PDB entry 5UZ4 | electron microscopy, 5.80 A resolution (low resolution: residue-level contacts below are approximate; hydrogen-bond / salt-bridge calls are withheld) | chains A and M of the 21 polymer chains in the assembly

Chain A:
Molecule: 16S ribosomal RNA
Organism: Escherichia coli
Sequence (1527 nucleotides; numbered 6 to 1532; the number before each row is that of its first residue):
     6 GAAGAGUUUGAUCAUGGCUCAGAUUGAACGCUGGCGGCAGGCCUAACACA
    56 UGCAAGUCGAACGGUAACAGGAAGAAGCUUGCUUCUUUGCUGACGAGUGG
   106 CGGACGGGUGAGUAAUGUCUGGGAAACUGCCUGAUGGAGGGGGAUAACUA
   156 CUGGAAACGGUAGCUAAUACCGCAUAACGUCGCAAGACCAAAGAGGGGGA
   206 CCUUCGGGCCUCUUGCCAUCGGAUGUGCCCAGAUGGGAUUAGCUAGUAGG
   256 UGGGGUAACGGCUCACCUAGGCGACGAUCCCUAGCUGGUCUGAGAGGAUG
   306 ACCAGCCACACUGGAACUGAGACACGGUCCAGACUCCUACGGGAGGCAGC
   356 AGUGGGGAAUAUUGCACAAUGGGCGCAAGCCUGAUGCAGCCAUGCCGCGU
   406 GUAUGAAGAAGGCCUUCGGGUUGUAAAGUACUUUCAGCGGGGAGGAAGGG
   456 AGUAAAGUUAAUACCUUUGCUCAUUGACGUUACCCGCAGAAGAAGCACCG
   506 GCUAACUCCGUGCCAGCAGCCGCGGUAAUACGGAGGGUGCAAGCGUUAAU
   556 CGGAAUUACUGGGCGUAAAGCGCACGCAGGCGGUUUGUUAAGUCAGAUGU
   606 GAAAUCCCCGGGCUCAACCUGGGAACUGCAUCUGAUACUAGCAAGCUUGA
   656 GUCUCGUAGAGGGGGGUAGAAUUCCAGGUGUAGCGGUGAAAUGCGUAGAG
   706 AUCUGGAGGAAUACCGGUGGCGAAGGCGGCCCCCUGGACGAAGACUGACG
   756 CUCAGGUGCGAAAGCGUGGGGAGCAAACAGGAUUAGAUACCCUGGUAGUC
   806 CACGCCGUAAACGAUGUCGACUUGGAGGUUGUGCCCUUGAGGCGUGGCUU
   856 CCGGAGCUAACGCGUUAAGUCGACCGCCUGGGGAGUACGGCCGCAAGGUU
   906 AAAACUCAAAUGAAUUGACGGGGGCCCGCACAAGCGGUGGAGCAUGUGGU
   956 UUAAUUCGAUGCAACGCGAAGAACCUUACCUGGUCUUGACAUCCACGGAA
  1006 GUUUUCAGAGAUGAGAAUGUGCCUUCGGGAACCGUGAGACAGGUGCUGCA
  1056 UGGCUGUCGUCAGCUCGUGUUGUGAAAUGUUGGGUUAAGUCCCGCAACGA
  1106 GCGCAACCCUUAUCCUUUGUUGCCAGCGGUCCGGCCGGGAACUCAAAGGA
  1156 GACUGCCAGUGAUAAACUGGAGGAAGGUGGGGAUGACGUCAAGUCAUCAU
  1206 GGCCCUUACGACCAGGGCUACACACGUGCUACAAUGGCGCAUACAAAGAG
  1256 AAGCGACCUCGCGAGAGCAAGCGGACCUCAUAAAGUGCGUCGUAGUCCGG
  1306 AUUGGAGUCUGCAACUCGACUCCAUGAAGUCGGAAUCGCUAGUAAUCGUG
  1356 GAUCAGAAUGCCACGGUGAAUACGUUCCCGGGCCUUGUACACACCGCCCG
  1406 UCACACCAUGGGAGUGGGUUGCAAAAGAAGUAGGUAGCUUAACCUUCGGG
  1456 AGGGCGCUUACCACUUUGUGAUUCAUGACUGGGGUGAAGUCGUAACAAGG
  1506 UAACCGUAGGGGAACCUGCGGUUGGAU
Sequence notes: conflict A645 (G61656 in 1095872043)
Glycans and other covalent adducts: covalent link G31-C48, A65-C381, G258-C269, G447-C488, G774-C806, G1222-C1322, G1356-C1367; covalent link U49-U365, U1091-U1095, G1419-U1481; covalent link G61-G107, A66-G104, A71-G100, C770-G809, A780-G803, A790-G1497, A1000-G1041, U1085-G1094, A1117-G1156, U1118-G1156, A1213-G1215, A1256-G1278, U1264-G1272, C1443-G1459, U1445-G1457; covalent link G257-A270, G714-A777, A715-A777, G812-A901, G927-A1503, G976-A1362, A1261-A1275

Chain M:
Molecule: 30S ribosomal protein S13
Organism: Escherichia coli
Reference sequence: P0A7T1 (RS13_ECO57); residues 0-117 here correspond to UniProt positions 1-118 (UniProt number = residue number + 1)
Sequence (118 residues; numbered 0 to 117; the number before each row is that of its first residue; numbering starts at 0):
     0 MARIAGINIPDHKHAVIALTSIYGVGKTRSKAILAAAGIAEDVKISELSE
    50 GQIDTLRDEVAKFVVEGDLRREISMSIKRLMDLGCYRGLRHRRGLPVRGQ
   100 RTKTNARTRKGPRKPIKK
Unresolved in the structure: 0, 110-117
Glycans and other covalent adducts: covalent link Ile3-Val59

Chain A / chain M interface:
Contacting residue pairs (65; chain A residue first):
  G947(A) - Thr107(M)
  C948(A) - Asn104(M)
  C948(A) - Ala105(M)
  C948(A) - Arg108(M)
  A949(A) - Arg100(M)
  A949(A) - Asn104(M)
  U950(A) - Arg100(M)
  G951(A) - Arg100(M)
  U952(A) - Lys102(M)
  U952(A) - Thr103(M)
  U1224(A) - Gln99(M)
  U1224(A) - Lys102(M)
  A1225(A) - Arg89(M)
  A1225(A) - Gln99(M)
  A1225(A) - Arg100(M)
  A1225(A) - Thr101(M)
  A1225(A) - Lys102(M)
  C1226(A) - Arg89(M)
  C1226(A) - Arg92(M)
  C1226(A) - Thr101(M)
  C1226(A) - Lys102(M)
  A1227(A) - Arg92(M)
  A1227(A) - Leu94(M)
  A1227(A) - Lys109(M)
  C1228(A) - Lys102(M)
  C1228(A) - Arg106(M)
  C1228(A) - Lys109(M)
  A1229(A) - Arg106(M)
  U1295(A) - His13(M)
  C1296(A) - His13(M)
  U1301(A) - Lys12(M)
  C1302(A) - Lys12(M)
  C1302(A) - Ile16(M)
  G1305(A) - Lys26(M)
  U1307(A) - Pro95(M)
  U1308(A) - Pro95(M)
  U1308(A) - Arg97(M)
  U1308(A) - Gln99(M)
  G1309(A) - Arg86(M)
  G1309(A) - Val96(M)
  G1309(A) - Arg97(M)
  G1310(A) - Arg78(M)
  G1310(A) - Arg86(M)
  U1321(A) - Tyr85(M)
  U1321(A) - Val96(M)
  U1321(A) - Arg97(M)
  C1322(A) - Tyr85(M)
  C1322(A) - Gly98(M)
  G1323(A) - Arg97(M)
  C1328(A) - Thr27(M)
  C1328(A) - Arg28(M)
  A1329(A) - Tyr22(M)
  A1329(A) - Gly23(M)
  A1329(A) - Val24(M)
  A1329(A) - Gly25(M)
  A1329(A) - Lys26(M)
  A1329(A) - Thr27(M)
  A1329(A) - Arg28(M)
  A1329(A) - Leu68(M)
  U1330(A) - Ile21(M)
  U1330(A) - Tyr22(M)
  U1330(A) - Gly23(M)
  U1330(A) - Val24(M)
  U1330(A) - Gly25(M)
  G1331(A) - Lys26(M)
Other interface residues (no listed pair), chain A (34 interface residues in all): C1230, G1231, G1297, A1299, C1303, C1327
Other interface residues (no listed pair), chain M (36 interface residues in all): Thr19, Ser20, His90

Summary:
34 residues of chain A face 36 of chain M across their interface.
Chain A is 16S ribosomal RNA and chain M is 30S ribosomal protein S13, both from Escherichia coli; the
structure, The cryo-EM structure of YjeQ bound to the 30S subunit suggests a fidelity checkpoint function for
..., was determined by electron microscopy.
